Entry 8FE4 (electron microscopy, 9.80 A resolution (very low resolution: no residue pairs are listed; an interface is given only as per-side residue counts)); this record covers chains C and F of the 12 polymer chains in the assembly.

== Chain C ==
Protein: Envelope protein E
From: Dengue virus type 2
Reference sequence: A0A481XTV0 (A0A481XTV0_9FLAV); residues 1-394 here correspond to UniProt positions 281-674 (UniProt number = residue number + 280)
Chain sequence (394 residues; row label = number of the first residue in the row):
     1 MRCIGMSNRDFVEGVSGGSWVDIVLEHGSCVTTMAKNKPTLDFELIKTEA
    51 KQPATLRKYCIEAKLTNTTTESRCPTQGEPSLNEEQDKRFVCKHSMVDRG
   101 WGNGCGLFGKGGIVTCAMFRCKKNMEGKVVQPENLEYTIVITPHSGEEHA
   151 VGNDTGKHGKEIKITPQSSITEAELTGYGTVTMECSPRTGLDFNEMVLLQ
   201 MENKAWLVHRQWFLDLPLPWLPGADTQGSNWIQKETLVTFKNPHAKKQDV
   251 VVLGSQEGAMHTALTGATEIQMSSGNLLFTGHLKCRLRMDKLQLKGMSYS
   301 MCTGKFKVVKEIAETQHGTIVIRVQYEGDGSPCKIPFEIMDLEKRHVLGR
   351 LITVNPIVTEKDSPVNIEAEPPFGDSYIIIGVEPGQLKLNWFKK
Disordered / not traced: 151-155, 190, 194, 327

== Chain F ==
Protein: prM protein
From: Dengue virus type 2
Reference sequence: A0A481XTV0 (A0A481XTV0_9FLAV); residues 1-81 here correspond to UniProt positions 115-195 (UniProt number = residue number + 114)
Chain sequence (81 residues; numbered 1 to 81; the number before each row is that of its first residue):
     1 FHLTTRNGEPHMIVSRQEKGKSLLFKTEDGVNMCTLMAMDLGELCEDTIT
    51 YKCPLLRQNEPEDIDCWCNSTSTWVTYGTCT
Reported in the primary citation:
  - mutagenesis - K26A: unchanged binding to prM13
  - mutagenesis - K26A: abolished binding to prM12
  - mutagenesis - K26A: abolished binding to prM22

== How chain C and chain F interact ==
At this resolution (10 A) residue pairs are not listed: 8 residues of chain C and 8 of chain F lie at the interface.

== Overview ==
Chain C and chain F each contribute 8 residues to their interface. The paper reports that K26A of chain F
abolishes binding to prM12; K26A of chain F abolishes binding to prM22.
Here chain C is Envelope protein E and chain F is prM protein, both from Dengue virus type 2. Entry 8FE4
(Structure of dengue virus (DENV2) in complex with prM13, an anti-PrM monoclonal antibody) was determined by
electron microscopy.
